Entry 8SBD (electron microscopy, 3.20 A resolution); this record covers chains o and P of the 32 polymer chains in the assembly.

[Chain o]
Molecule: Insulin B chain
Organism: Homo sapiens
Reference sequence: P01308 (INS_HUMAN); residues 1-30 here correspond to UniProt positions 25-54 (UniProt number = residue number + 24)
Sequence (30 residues; numbered 1 to 30; the number before each row is that of its first residue):
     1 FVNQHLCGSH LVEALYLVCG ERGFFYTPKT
Disordered / not traced: 1-4, 28-30

[Chain P]
Molecule: Insulin A chain
Organism: Homo sapiens
Reference sequence: P01308 (INS_HUMAN); residues 1-21 here correspond to UniProt positions 90-110 (UniProt number = residue number + 89)
Sequence (21 residues; numbered 1 to 21; the number before each row is that of its first residue):
     1 GIVEQCCTSI CSLYQLENYC N
Disordered / not traced: 1, 21
Disulfides: Cys6-Cys11

[Interface between chain o and chain P]
Pairs across the interface - 5 pairs, chain o then chain P:
  Gly23(o) - Ile2(P)
  Phe24(o) - Ile2(P)  hydrophobic
  Phe24(o) - Ser12(P)
  Tyr26(o) - Ser12(P)  hydrogen bond (side chain-backbone)
  Tyr26(o) - Tyr14(P)  hydrophobic
Other interface residues (no listed pair), chain o (4 interface residues in all): Arg22
Other interface residues (no listed pair), chain P (4 interface residues in all): Glu4

[Summary]
The chain o/chain P interface involves 4 residues from each chain, with 1 hydrogen bond. Its one
hydrogen-bonded contact is Tyr26(o)-Ser12(P).
Chain o is Insulin B chain and chain P is Insulin A chain, both from Homo sapiens; the structure, Cryo-EM
structure of insulin amyloid-like fibril that is composed of two antiparallel protofilaments, was determined
by electron microscopy.
